Entry 1VWR (X-ray diffraction, 1.50 A resolution); this record covers chains B and P.

== Chain B ==
Name: Streptavidin
Source organism: Streptomyces avidinii
UniProt: P22629 (SAV_STRAV); residues 13-135 here correspond to UniProt positions 37-159 (UniProt number = residue number + 24)
Amino-acid sequence (123 residues; row label = number of the first residue in the row):
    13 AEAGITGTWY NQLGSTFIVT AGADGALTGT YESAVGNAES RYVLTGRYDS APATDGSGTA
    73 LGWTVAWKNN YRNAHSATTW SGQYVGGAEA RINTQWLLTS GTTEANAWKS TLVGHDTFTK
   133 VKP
Disordered / not traced: 134-135
Curated features (UniProtKB/Swiss-Prot):
  - motif: Arg59 to Asp61 (Cell attachment site)
  - binding site (biotin): Tyr43, Tyr54, Trp92, Trp108, Trp120

== Chain P ==
Name: Peptide ligand containing hpq
Source organism: Bothrops insularis
Amino-acid sequence (9 residues; each row starts with the number of its first residue):
     3 HPQGPP
     1 C
     9 KX
Covalent attachments: pentanoic acid (LEA) linked to Cys1
Modified positions: NH2 (amino group) at position 10

== How chain B and chain P interact ==
Contacting residue pairs - 17 pairs, chain B then chain P:
  Leu25(B) - Gln5(P)
  Leu25(B) - Pro7(P)
  Leu25(B) - Pro8(P)
  Ser45(B) - Pro4(P)  hydrogen bond (side chain-backbone)
  Ala46(B) - Pro8(P)  hydrophobic
  Tyr54(B) - Pro4(P)
  Trp79(B) - His3(P)
  Trp79(B) - Pro4(P)  hydrophobic
  Trp79(B) - Gln5(P)
  Arg84(B) - Pro4(P)
  Ala86(B) - His3(P)
  Ala86(B) - Pro4(P)
  Ser88(B) - His3(P)  hydrogen bond
  Thr90(B) - Gln5(P)  hydrogen bond
  Trp108(B) - Gln5(P)
  Leu110(B) - His3(P)
  Leu110(B) - Gln5(P)
Other interface residues (no listed pair), chain B (13 interface residues in all): Ser27, Trp92
Other interface residues (no listed pair), chain P (6 interface residues in all): Gly6

== Summary ==
The interface between chain B and chain P involves 13 residues on one side and 6 on the other; the contacts
include 3 hydrogen bonds. Among the polar pairs are Ser45(B)-Pro4(P), Ser88(B)-His3(P) and Thr90(B)-Gln5(P).
Pentanoic acid is covalently linked to Cys1(P).
Here chain B is Streptavidin (Streptomyces avidinii) and chain P is Peptide ligand containing hpq (Bothrops
insularis). Entry 1VWR (Streptavidin-cyclo-[5-S-valeramide-hpqgppc]k-NH2, ph 3.5, I4122 complex) was
determined by X-ray diffraction (same publication as 1VWA, 1VWB, 1VWC, 1VWD, 1VWE, 1VWF and 11 further
entries).
